PDB entry 3R5Z | X-ray diffraction, 1.50 A resolution | chain A

[Chain A]
Name: Putative uncharacterized protein
From: Nocardia farcinica
UniProtKB: Q5YYT7 (Q5YYT7_NOCFA); residues 1-144 here = UniProt positions 1-144
Chain sequence (145 residues; each row starts with the number of its first residue; numbering starts at 0):
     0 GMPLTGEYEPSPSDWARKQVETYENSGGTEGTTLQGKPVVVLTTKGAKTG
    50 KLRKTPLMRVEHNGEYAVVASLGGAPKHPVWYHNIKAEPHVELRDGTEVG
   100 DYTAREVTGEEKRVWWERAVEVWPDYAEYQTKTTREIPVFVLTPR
Unresolved in the structure: 0-4
Differences from the reference sequence: expression tag (0)
Small-molecule neighbours: coenzyme f420 (F42): Trp14, Ala15, Gln18, Leu33, Val38, Gly45, Ala46, Lys47, Thr48, Arg52, Thr54, Pro55, Leu56, Met57, Val68, Ala69, Ser70, Leu71, Pro78, Val79, Trp80, His82, Asn83, Tyr125
Reported in the primary citation:
  - binding site for coenzyme f420: Tyr7
  - interface residues: Tyr7

[Overview]
Chain A binds coenzyme f420. The paper reports a binding site for coenzyme f420 at Tyr7; the interface residue
Tyr7.
Chain A is Putative uncharacterized protein (Nocardia farcinica); the structure, Structure of a
Deazaflavin-dependent reductase from Nocardia farcinica, with co-factor F420, was determined by X-ray
diffraction, deposited together with 3R5L, 3R5P, 3R5R and 3R5W.
